Entry 1VQ6 (X-ray diffraction, 2.70 A resolution); this record covers chains 0 and L of the 33 polymer chains in the assembly.

== Chain 0 ==
Molecule: 23S ribosomal RNA
From: Haloarcula marismortui
Sequence (2922 nucleotides; each row starts with the number of its first residue):
     2 UUGGCUACUA UGCCAGCUGG UGGAUUGCUC GGCUCAGGCG CUGAUGAAGG ACGUGCCAAG
    62 CUGCGAUAAG CCAUGGGGAG CCGCACGGAG GCGAAGAACC AUGGAUUUCC GAAUGAGAAU
   122 CUCUCUAACA AUUGCUUCGC GCAAUGAGGA ACCCCGAGAA CUGAAACAUC UCAGUAUCGG
   182 GAGGAACAGA AAACGCAAUG UGAUGUCGUU AGUAACCGCG AGUGAACGCG AUACAGCCCA
   242 AACCGAAGCC CUCACGGGCA AUGUGGUGUC AGGGCUACCU CUCAUCAGCC GACCGUCUCG
   302 ACGAAGUCUC UUGGAACAGA GCGUGAUACA GGGUGACAAC CCCGUACUCG AGACCAGUAC
   362 GACGUGCGGU AGUGCCAGAG UAGCGGGGGU UGGAUAUCCC UCGCGAAUAA CGCAGGCAUC
   422 GACUGCGAAG GCUAAACACA ACCUGAGACC GAUAGUGAAC AAGUAGUGUG AACGAACGCU
   482 GCAAAGUACC CUCAGAAGGG AGGCGAAAUA GAGCAUGAAA UCAGUUGGCG AUCGAGCGAC
   542 AGGGCAUACA AGGUCCCUCG ACGAAUGACC GACGCGCGAG CGUCCAGUAA GACUCACGGG
   602 AAGCCGAUGU UCUGUCGUAC GUUUUGAAAA ACGAGCCAGG GAGUGUGUCU GCAUGGCAAG
   662 UCUAACCGGA GUAUCCGGGG AGGCACAGGG AAACCGACAU GGCCGCAGGG CUUUGCCCGA
   722 GGGCCGCCGU CUUCAAGGGC GGGGAGCCAU GUGGACACGA CCCGAAUCCG GACGAUCUAC
   782 GCAUGGACAA GAUGAAGCGU GCCGAAAGGC ACGUGGAAGU CUGUUAGAGU UGGUGUCCUA
   842 CAAUACCCUC UCGUGAUCUA UGUGUAGGGG UGAAAGGCCC AUCGAGUCCG GCAACAGCUG
   902 GUUCCAAUCG AAACAUGUCG AAGCAUGACC UCCGCCGAGG UAGUCUGUGA GGUAGAGCGA
   962 CCGAUUGGUG UGUCCGCCUC CGAGAGGAGU CGGCACACCU GUCAAACUCC AAACUUACAG
  1022 ACGCCGUUUG ACGCGGGGAU UCCGGUGCGC GGGGUAAGCC UGUGUACCAG GAGGGGAACA
  1082 ACCCAGAGAU AGGUUAAGGU CCCCAAGUGU GGAUUAAGUG UAAUCCUCUG AAGGUGGUCU
  1142 CGAGCCCUAG ACAGCCGGGA GGUGAGCUUA GAAGCAGCUA CCCUCUAAGA AAAGCGUAAC
  1202 AGCUUACCGG CCGAGGUUUG AGGCGCCCAA AAUGAUCGGG ACUCAAAUCC ACCACCGAGA
  1262 CCUGUCCGUA CCACUCAUAC UGGUAAUCGA GUAGAUUGGC GCUCUAAUUG GAUGGAAGUA
  1322 GGGGUGAAAA CUCCUAUGGA CCGAUUAGUG ACGAAAAUCC UGGCCAUAGU AGCAGCGAUA
  1382 GUCGGGUGAG AACCCCGACG GCCUAAUGGA UAAGGGUUCC UCAGCACUGC UGAUCAGCUG
  1442 AGGGUUAGCC GGUCCUAAGU CAUACCGCAA CUCGACUAUG ACGAAAUGGG AAACGGGUUA
  1502 AUAUUCCCGU GCCACUAUGC AGUGAAAGUU GACGCCCUGG GGUCGAUCAC GCUGGGCAUU
  1562 CGCCCAGUCG AACCGUCCAA CUCCGUGGAA GCCGUAAUGG CAGGAAGCGG ACGAACGGCG
  1622 GCAUAGGGAA ACGUGAUUCA ACCUGGGGCC CAUGAAAAGA CGAGCAUAGU GUCCGUACCG
  1682 AGAACCGACA CAGGUGUCCA UGGCGGCGAA AGCCAAGGCC UGUCGGGAGC AACCAACGUU
  1742 AGGGAAUUCG GCAAGUUAGU CCCGUACCUU CGGAAGAAGG GAUGCCUGCU CCGGAACGGA
  1802 GCAGGUCGCA GUGACUCGGA AGCUCGGACU GUCUAGUAAC AACAUAGGUG ACCGCAAAUC
  1862 CGCAAGGACU CGUACGGUCA CUGAAUCCUG CCCAGUGCAG GUAUCUGAAC ACCUCGUACA
  1922 AGAGGACGAA GGACCUGUCA ACGGCGGGGG UAACUAUGAC CCUCUUAAGG UAGCGUAGUA
  1982 CCUUGCCGCA UCAGUAGCGG CUUGCAUGAA UGGAUUAACC AGAGCUUCAC UGUCCCAACG
  2042 UUGGGCCCGG UGAACUGUAC AUUCCAGUGC GGAGUCUGGA GACACCCAGG GGGAAGCGAA
  2102 GACCCUAUGG AGCUUUACUG CAGGCUGUCG CUGAGACGUG GUCGCCGAUG UGCAGCAUAG
  2162 GUAGGAGACA CUACACAGGU ACCCGCGCUA GCGGGCCACC GAGUCAACAG UGAAAUACUA
  2222 CCCGUCGGUG ACUGCGACUC UCACUCCGGG AGGAGGACAC CGAUAGCCGG GCAGUUUGAC
  2282 UGGGGCGGUA CGCGCUCGAA AAGAUAUCGA GCGCGCCCUA UGGCUAUCUC AGCCGGGACA
  2342 GAGACCCGGC GAAGAGUGCA AGAGCAAAAG AUAGCUUGAC AGUGUUCUUC CCAACGAGGA
  2402 ACGCUGACGC GAAAGCGUGG UCUAGCGAAC CAAUUAGCCU GCUUGAUGCG GGCAAUUGAU
  2462 GACAGAAAAG CUACCCUAGG GAUAACAGAG UCGUCACUCG CAAGAGCACA UAUCGACCGA
  2522 GUGGCUUGCU ACCUCGAUGU CGGUUCCCUC CAUCCUGCCC GUGCAGAAGC GGGCAAGGGU
  2582 GAGGUUGUUC GCCUAUUAAA GGAGGUCGUG AGCUGGGUUU AGACCGUCGU GAGACAGGUC
  2642 GGCUGCUAUC UACUGGGUGU GUAAUGGUGU CUGACAAGAA CGACCGUAUA GUACGAGAGG
  2702 AACUACGGUU GGUGGCCACU GGUGUACCGG UUGUUCGAGA GAGCACGUGC CGGGUAGCCA
  2762 CGCCACACGG GGUAAGAGCU GAACGCAUCU AAGCUCGAAA CCCACUUGGA AAAGAGACAC
  2822 CGCCGAGGUC CCGCGUACAA GACGCGGUCG AUAGACUCGG GGUGUGCGCG UCGAGGUAAC
  2882 GAGACGUUAA GCCCACGAGC ACUAACAGAC CAAAGCCAUC AU
Disordered / not traced: 2-9, 126-127, 715, 971-998, 1560, 1952-1963, 2137-2236, 2339-2343, 2665-2666, 2915-2923
Modified / non-standard residues: 1MA (6-hydro-1-methyladenosine-5'-monophosphate) at position 628, OMU (o2'-methyluridine 5'-monophosphate) at position 2587, OMG (o2'-methylguanosine-5'-monophosphate) at position 2588, UR3 (3-methyluridine-5'-monophoshate) at position 2619, PSU (pseudouridine-5'-monophosphate) at position 2621
Metal / ion sites: Mg2+ site 1 near G28 (its only coordinating residue here); Na+ site 1: C40, G41, A442, C443; Na+ site 2: G56, A59, G61; Na+ site 3: G66, U107, U108; Mg2+ site 2 near U115 (its only coordinating residue here); Na+ site 4: C141, G142; Na+ site 5 near U146 (its only coordinating residue here); Mg2+ site 3: C162, U2276; K+ site 1: C162, U163, U172; Mg2+ site 4: A165, A167, C168; Na+ site 6: A165, A166, A167; Mg2+ site 5: A166, G219; 69 more Na+ sites not listed; 91 more Mg2+ sites not listed; 1 more K+ sites not listed

== Chain L ==
Protein: 50S ribosomal protein L15P
From: Haloarcula marismortui
UniProt: P12737 (RL15_HALMA); residues 0-164 here = UniProt positions 0-164
Amino-acid sequence (165 residues; numbered 0 to 164; the number before each row is that of its first residue; numbering starts at 0):
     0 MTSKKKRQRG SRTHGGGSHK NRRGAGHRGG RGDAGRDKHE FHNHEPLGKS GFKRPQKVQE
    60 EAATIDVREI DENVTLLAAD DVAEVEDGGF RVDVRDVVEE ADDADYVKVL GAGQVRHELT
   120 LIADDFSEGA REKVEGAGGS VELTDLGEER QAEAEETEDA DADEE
Disordered / not traced: 0, 84-88, 151-164
Metal / ion sites: Na+ site 1: Gly14 (shared with A1040(0), G1295(0), A1296(0) of chain 0); Na+ site 2: Arg27, Gly29, Gly31, Ala33, Glu39; Na+ site 3: Asp36 (shared with A2465(0), G2466(0) of chain 0)

== Chain 0 / chain L interface ==
Contacting residue pairs (177):
  G164(0) with Arg30(L), phosphate contact
  A165(0) with Gly29(L), phosphate contact; Arg30(L), hydrogen bond to the phosphate; Ala33(L), phosphate contact
  A166(0) with Ala24(L), base contact; Gly25(L), base contact; Gly28(L), base contact; Gly29(L), hydrogen bond to the base; Ala33(L), phosphate contact; Gly34(L), hydrogen bond to the phosphate; His38(L), base contact
  G196(0) with Lys56(L), hydrogen bond to the sugar
  C197(0) with Lys56(L), phosphate contact
  U214(0) with Gln55(L), sugar contact
  A215(0) with Lys52(L), salt bridge to the phosphate; Gln55(L), hydrogen bond to the sugar
  A216(0) with Lys52(L), salt bridge to the phosphate
  C220(0) with Lys48(L), sugar contact
  G221(0) with Arg35(L), phosphate contact; Leu46(L), phosphate contact; Gly47(L), hydrogen bond to the phosphate
  A222(0) with Asp32(L), phosphate contact; Arg35(L), salt bridge to the phosphate
  G223(0) with Gly31(L), phosphate contact; Asp32(L), hydrogen bond to the phosphate
  A226(0) with Gln55(L), base contact
  G416(0) with Lys56(L), phosphate contact
  G417(0) with Lys56(L), salt bridge to the phosphate
  U623(0) with Arg11(L), hydrogen bond to the phosphate
  U624(0) with Arg11(L), salt bridge to the phosphate; His18(L), salt bridge to the phosphate; Lys19(L), hydrogen bond to the phosphate
  U625(0) with Lys19(L), salt bridge to the phosphate
  G644(0) with Lys4(L), sugar contact; Arg8(L), salt bridge to the phosphate; His13(L), hydrogen bond to the base; Arg21(L), hydrogen bond to the base
  U645(0) with Lys4(L), salt bridge to the phosphate
  C687(0) with Glu99(L), base contact
  A688(0) with Asp65(L), hydrogen bond to the base; Leu109(L), base contact; Ala111(L), base contact
  A692(0) with Gly50(L), sugar contact; Phe51(L), hydrogen bond to the sugar
  A693(0) with Phe51(L), sugar contact; Arg53(L), phosphate contact
  A694(0) with Arg53(L), salt bridge to the phosphate
  C696(0) with Arg149(L), salt bridge to the phosphate
  G697(0) with Thr63(L), base contact; Lys107(L), salt bridge to the phosphate; Leu109(L), base contact; Ser126(L), phosphate contact; Glu127(L), hydrogen bond to the phosphate
  A698(0) with Leu109(L), phosphate contact; Gly110(L), hydrogen bond to the phosphate; Ala111(L), sugar contact; Ser126(L), hydrogen bond to the phosphate; Gly128(L), phosphate contact
  C699(0) with Gly110(L), phosphate contact; Ala111(L), phosphate contact; Gly112(L), hydrogen bond to the phosphate; Lys132(L), salt bridge to the phosphate
  A700(0) with Arg67(L), base contact; Asp70(L), hydrogen bond to the base; Glu71(L), base contact; Gly112(L), phosphate contact; Gln113(L), hydrogen bond to the base; Val114(L), base contact; Arg115(L), base contact
  U701(0) with Gln113(L), hydrogen bond to the phosphate; Arg115(L), salt bridge to the phosphate
  G745(0) with Arg67(L), base contact; Glu71(L), hydrogen bond to the base
  U753(0) with Ser2(L), phosphate contact
  G754(0) with Lys3(L), phosphate contact; Lys4(L), salt bridge to the phosphate
  G755(0) with Lys3(L), salt bridge to the phosphate
  C757(0) with Arg27(L), phosphate contact; Gly31(L), hydrogen bond to the phosphate
  A758(0) with Arg27(L), salt bridge to the phosphate; Arg30(L), phosphate contact; Gly31(L), hydrogen bond to the phosphate
  C759(0) with Arg30(L), salt bridge to the phosphate
  A761(0) with Arg30(L), salt bridge to the phosphate
  C762(0) with Arg21(L), hydrogen bond to the base
  C896(0) with Arg30(L), hydrogen bond to the phosphate
  A897(0) with Gly23(L), phosphate contact; Ala24(L), hydrogen bond to the phosphate; Arg30(L), salt bridge to the phosphate
  G898(0) with Arg22(L), phosphate contact; Gly23(L), hydrogen bond to the phosphate; Ala24(L), hydrogen bond to the phosphate; Gly25(L), hydrogen bond to the phosphate; His26(L), phosphate contact
  C899(0) with Lys19(L), phosphate contact; Arg22(L), salt bridge to the phosphate
  U900(0) with Lys19(L), salt bridge to the phosphate; Arg22(L), salt bridge to the phosphate
  G901(0) with His18(L), salt bridge to the phosphate; Lys19(L), phosphate contact
  G902(0) with Arg11(L), salt bridge to the phosphate; His18(L), salt bridge to the phosphate
  U903(0) with Arg11(L), salt bridge to the phosphate; Thr12(L), base contact; His18(L), base contact
  U904(0) with Gln7(L), phosphate contact; Arg8(L), hydrogen bond to the base; Gly9(L), hydrogen bond to the phosphate; Ser10(L), hydrogen bond to the phosphate; Arg11(L), hydrogen bond to the phosphate
  C905(0) with Lys5(L), hydrogen bond to the base; Arg6(L), base contact; Arg8(L), sugar contact
  C906(0) with Arg6(L), base contact
  A907(0) with Arg6(L), base contact
  G918(0) with His38(L), hydrogen bond to the base; Phe40(L), sugar contact
  U919(0) with Lys37(L), hydrogen bond to the phosphate; His38(L), sugar contact
  C920(0) with Lys37(L), salt bridge to the phosphate
  G924(0) with Gly25(L), hydrogen bond to the sugar; His38(L), base contact
  C925(0) with Gly25(L), phosphate contact; His26(L), salt bridge to the phosphate; Gly28(L), sugar contact; His38(L), sugar contact; Glu39(L), hydrogen bond to the sugar
  A926(0) with His38(L), sugar contact; Glu39(L), sugar contact; His41(L), hydrogen bond to the base
  U927(0) with His41(L), hydrogen bond to the sugar; Asn42(L), sugar contact
  G1039(0) with Lys3(L), sugar contact
  U1041(0) with Gly14(L), sugar contact; Gly15(L), sugar contact; Gly16(L), phosphate contact
  U1042(0) with Ser17(L), hydrogen bond to the phosphate; Asn20(L), hydrogen bond to the phosphate
  A1294(0) with Gly16(L), phosphate contact
  G1295(0) with Thr12(L), hydrogen bond to the phosphate; Gly14(L), hydrogen bond to the phosphate; Gly15(L), hydrogen bond to the phosphate; Gly16(L), hydrogen bond to the phosphate
  A1296(0) with Lys3(L), salt bridge to the phosphate
  U1297(0) with Lys3(L), salt bridge to the phosphate
  U1298(0) with Arg6(L), hydrogen bond to the base
  G1299(0) with Arg6(L), hydrogen bond to the base
  G1300(0) with Thr1(L), hydrogen bond to the base
  C1301(0) with Lys5(L), base contact
  G1302(0) with Lys5(L), hydrogen bond to the base
  C1353(0) with Lys5(L), hydrogen bond to the base
  G1354(0) with Lys5(L), hydrogen bond to the base; Arg8(L), salt bridge to the phosphate
  C2396(0) with Phe40(L), sugar contact
  A2430(0) with Leu46(L), sugar contact; Gly47(L), hydrogen bond to the sugar
  C2431(0) with Gly47(L), phosphate contact; Lys48(L), hydrogen bond to the phosphate
  C2432(0) with Lys48(L), salt bridge to the phosphate
  U2441(0) with Phe51(L), sugar contact; Arg53(L), hydrogen bond to the phosphate
  G2442(0) with Arg53(L), salt bridge to the phosphate; Pro54(L), sugar contact; Val57(L), phosphate contact
  C2443(0) with Pro54(L), base contact; Lys56(L), hydrogen bond to the phosphate; Val57(L), sugar contact
  U2444(0) with Lys56(L), salt bridge to the phosphate
  G2452(0) with Phe51(L), base contact
  G2453(0) with Gly50(L), hydrogen bond to the phosphate; Phe51(L), sugar contact
  C2454(0) with Ser49(L), phosphate contact; Gly50(L), hydrogen bond to the phosphate
  A2465(0) with Phe40(L), base contact
  G2466(0) with Asp36(L), phosphate contact; Lys37(L), salt bridge to the phosphate
  A2467(0) with Lys37(L), salt bridge to the phosphate
Also at the interface, not in a pair above, chain 0 (92 interface residues in all): A686, C763, A1040, C2440, A2483
Also at the interface, not in a pair above, chain L (74 interface residues in all): Phe125

== In short ==
Chain 0 and chain L form an interface of 92 and 74 residues respectively; the contacts include 58 hydrogen
bonds and 37 salt bridges. Polar pairs include A166(0)-Gly29(L), G644(0)-His13(L) and G644(0)-Arg21(L). The
Na+ site 1 is built by C40(0), G41(0), A442(0) and C443(0).
Chain 0 is 23S ribosomal RNA and chain L is 50S ribosomal protein L15P, both from Haloarcula marismortui; the
structure, The structure of c-hpmn and CCA-PHE-CAP-BIO bound to the large ribosomal subunit of haloarcula
marismortui, was determined by X-ray diffraction together with 1VQ7 and 1VQN from the same study.
